PDB entry 4DPK | X-ray diffraction, 2.05 A resolution | chains A and B of the 4 polymer chains in the assembly

# Chain A (and B)
Name: Malonyl-CoA/succinyl-CoA reductase
From: Sulfolobus tokodaii
Notes: EC 1.2.1.75, 1.2.1.76; chain B of this document is another copy of the same molecule, construct and numbering; everything in this record applies to it too
UniProtKB: Q96YK1 (Q96YK1_SULTO); residue numbers follow UniProt; this construct covers 1-359
Chain sequence (359 residues; each row starts with the number of its first residue):
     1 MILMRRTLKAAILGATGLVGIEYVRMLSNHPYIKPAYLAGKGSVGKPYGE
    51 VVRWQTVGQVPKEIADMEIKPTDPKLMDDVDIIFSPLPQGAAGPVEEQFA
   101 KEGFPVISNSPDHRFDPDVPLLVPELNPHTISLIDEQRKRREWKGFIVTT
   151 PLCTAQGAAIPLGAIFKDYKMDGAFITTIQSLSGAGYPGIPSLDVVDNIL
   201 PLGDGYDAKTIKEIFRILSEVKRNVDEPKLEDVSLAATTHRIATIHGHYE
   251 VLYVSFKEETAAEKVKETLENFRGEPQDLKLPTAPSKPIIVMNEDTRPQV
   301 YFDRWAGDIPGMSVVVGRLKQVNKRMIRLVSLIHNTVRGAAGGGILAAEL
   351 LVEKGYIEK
Not modelled in the structure: 1-5
Curated features (UniProtKB/Swiss-Prot):
  - active site: C153 (Acyl-thioester intermediate), H248 (Proton acceptor)
  - binding site (NADP(+)): T16 to V19, S183, G184, N335, T336
What the authors report for this chain:
  - catalytic residues: C153, H248
  - binding site for phosphate ion: Q180, R241, H248 (proposed by the authors, not directly observed)
  - specificity-determining residues: L152, Y206, R241 (proposed by the authors, not directly observed)
  - catalytic residues: R114, T154, K209 (proposed by the authors, not directly observed)
  - contacts within the chain: L152-Y206, T154-Y206, Q180-Y206, L202-Y206

# Interface between chain A and chain B
Contacting residue pairs - 88 pairs, chain A then chain B:
  F175(A) - Y253(B)  hydrophobic
  F175(A) - V322(B)  hydrophobic
  F175(A) - M326(B)  hydrophobic
  I176(A) - Y253(B)  hydrogen bond (backbone-side chain)
  T177(A) - T177(B)  hydrogen bond
  T177(A) - V251(B)
  T177(A) - Y253(B)
  I179(A) - I179(B)  hydrophobic
  I179(A) - I199(B)  hydrophobic
  D197(A) - T244(B)
  D197(A) - I245(B)  hydrogen bond (side chain-backbone)
  D197(A) - Y301(B)
  D197(A) - R304(B)  salt bridge
  N198(A) - T244(B)
  N198(A) - Q299(B)  hydrogen bond
  N198(A) - V300(B)  hydrogen bond (side chain-backbone)
  N198(A) - Y301(B)  hydrogen bond (side chain-backbone)
  N198(A) - F302(B)
  I199(A) - I179(B)  hydrophobic
  I199(A) - I242(B)  hydrophobic
  I199(A) - Y249(B)  hydrophobic
  I199(A) - Q299(B)
  I199(A) - V300(B)  hydrophobic
  P201(A) - T296(B)
  P201(A) - P298(B)
  P201(A) - Q299(B)
  P201(A) - R318(B)
  G203(A) - D295(B)
  G203(A) - R318(B)
  D204(A) - D295(B)  hydrogen bond (backbone-side chain)
  D204(A) - R318(B)  salt bridge
  D204(A) - R328(B)  salt bridge
  D207(A) - R318(B)  salt bridge
  D207(A) - R328(B)  salt bridge
  S234(A) - V322(B)
  S234(A) - N323(B)  hydrogen bond
  A236(A) - Y253(B)  hydrophobic
  A236(A) - V322(B)  hydrophobic
  A237(A) - Y253(B)
  A237(A) - R328(B)  hydrogen bond (backbone-side chain)
  T238(A) - V251(B)
  T238(A) - Y253(B)  hydrogen bond
  T238(A) - R328(B)  hydrogen bond
  T238(A) - V330(B)
  H240(A) - Y249(B)  hydrogen bond
  H240(A) - V251(B)
  I242(A) - I199(B)  hydrophobic
  I242(A) - I242(B)  hydrophobic
  T244(A) - D197(B)
  T244(A) - N198(B)
  I245(A) - D197(B)  hydrogen bond (backbone-side chain)
  Y249(A) - I199(B)  hydrophobic
  Y249(A) - H240(B)  hydrogen bond
  V251(A) - T177(B)
  V251(A) - T238(B)
  V251(A) - H240(B)
  Y253(A) - F175(B)  hydrophobic
  Y253(A) - I176(B)  hydrogen bond (side chain-backbone)
  Y253(A) - T177(B)
  Y253(A) - A236(B)  hydrophobic
  Y253(A) - A237(B)
  Y253(A) - T238(B)  hydrogen bond
  D295(A) - G203(B)
  D295(A) - D204(B)  hydrogen bond (side chain-backbone)
  T296(A) - P201(B)
  P298(A) - P201(B)
  Q299(A) - N198(B)  hydrogen bond
  Q299(A) - I199(B)
  Q299(A) - P201(B)
  V300(A) - N198(B)  hydrogen bond (backbone-side chain)
  V300(A) - I199(B)  hydrophobic
  Y301(A) - D197(B)
  Y301(A) - N198(B)  hydrogen bond (backbone-side chain)
  F302(A) - N198(B)
  R304(A) - D197(B)  salt bridge
  R318(A) - P201(B)
  R318(A) - G203(B)
  R318(A) - D204(B)  salt bridge
  R318(A) - D207(B)  salt bridge
  V322(A) - F175(B)  hydrophobic
  V322(A) - S234(B)
  V322(A) - A236(B)  hydrophobic
  N323(A) - S234(B)  hydrogen bond
  M326(A) - F175(B)  hydrophobic
  R328(A) - D204(B)  salt bridge
  R328(A) - D207(B)  salt bridge
  R328(A) - A237(B)  hydrogen bond (side chain-backbone)
  R328(A) - T238(B)  hydrogen bond
Other interface residues (no listed pair), chain A (42 interface residues in all): V196, L200, L202, G205, A243, H246, V330
Other interface residues (no listed pair), chain B (43 interface residues in all): L200, L202, G205, L235, A243, H246, R297

# Summary
42 residues of chain A and 43 residues of chain B are in contact; the contacts include 23 hydrogen bonds and
10 salt bridges. Polar contacts include D197(A)-R304(B), D204(A)-R318(B) and D204(A)-R328(B). From the paper:
catalytic residues C153(A), H248(A) and R114(A) among others; a binding site for phosphate ion at Q180(A),
R241(A) and H248(A).
Both chains are Malonyl-CoA/succinyl-CoA reductase (Sulfolobus tokodaii). Entry 4DPK (Structure of
malonyl-coenzyme A reductase from crenarchaeota) was determined by X-ray diffraction, deposited together with
4DPL and 4DPM.
